PDB entry 6DWM | X-ray diffraction, 2.85 A resolution | chain A

[Chain A]
Protein: Cytochrome P450 1A1
Source organism: Homo sapiens
Notes: EC 1.14.14.1
UniProtKB: P04798 (CP1A1_HUMAN); residue numbers follow UniProt; this construct covers 35-512
Sequence (491 residues; numbered 28 to 518; the number before each row is that of its first residue):
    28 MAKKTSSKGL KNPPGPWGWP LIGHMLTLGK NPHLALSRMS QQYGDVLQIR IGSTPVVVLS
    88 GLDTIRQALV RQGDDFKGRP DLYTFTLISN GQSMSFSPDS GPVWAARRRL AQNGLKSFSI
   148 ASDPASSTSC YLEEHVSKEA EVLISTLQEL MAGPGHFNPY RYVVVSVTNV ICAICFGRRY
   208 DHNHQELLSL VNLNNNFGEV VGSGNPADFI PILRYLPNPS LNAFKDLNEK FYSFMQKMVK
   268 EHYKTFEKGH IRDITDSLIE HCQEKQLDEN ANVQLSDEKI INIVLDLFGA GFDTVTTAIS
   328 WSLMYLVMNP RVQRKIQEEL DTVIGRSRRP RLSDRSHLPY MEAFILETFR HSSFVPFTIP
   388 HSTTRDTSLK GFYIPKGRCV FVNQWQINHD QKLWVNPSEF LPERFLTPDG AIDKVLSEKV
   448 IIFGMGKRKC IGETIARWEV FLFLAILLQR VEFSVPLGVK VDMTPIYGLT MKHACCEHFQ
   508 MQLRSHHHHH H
Unresolved in the structure: 28-34, 293-300, 513-518
Differences from the reference sequence: expression tag (28-34, 513-518)
Ion coordination: heme Fe near Cys-457 (its only coordinating residue here)
Ligand contacts:
  - CPS (3-[(3-cholamidopropyl)dimethylammonio]-1-propanesulfonate): Asn-117, Tyr-259, Gln-263, Val-266, Lys-267, Tyr-270, Ile-286, Asp-304, Glu-305, Ile-308
  - heme (HEM): Arg-106, Met-121, Ser-122, Trp-131, Arg-135, Leu-142, Ile-198, Asp-313, Leu-314, Ala-317, Gly-318, Thr-321, Val-322, Ala-325, Phe-376, Phe-381, Val-382, Thr-385, Ile-386, His-388, Gln-411, Ile-449, Phe-450, Gly-451, Met-452, Arg-455, Lys-456, Cys-457, Ile-458, Gly-459, Ile-462, Ala-463
  - HJJ (4-{[(2E)-3,7-dimethylocta-2,6-dien-1-yl]oxy}-7H-furo[3,2-g][1]benzopyran-7-one): Ile-115, Ser-116, Ser-122, Phe-123, Asn-222, Phe-224, Leu-254, Asn-255, Phe-258, Leu-312, Asp-313, Gly-316, Ala-317, Phe-319, Asp-320, Thr-321, Val-382, Ile-386, Leu-496, Thr-497
Curated features (UniProtKB/Swiss-Prot):
  - binding site (substrate): Phe-224
  - binding site (heme): Cys-457
  - glycosylation: Ser-67 (O-linked (GlcNAc) serine)
  - natural variant: Met-331 (M331I: In allele CYP1A1*6), Ile-448 (I448N: In allele CYP1A1*8), Thr-461 (T461N: In allele CYP1A1*4), Ile-462 (I462V: In allele CYP1A1*2B and allele CYP1A1*2C), Arg-464 (R464C: In allele CYP1A1*9; R464S: In allele CYP1A1*5), Arg-477 (R477W: In allele CYP1A1*10), Pro-492 (P492R: In allele CYP1A1*11)

[Summary]
Ligands of chain A: heme, compound HJJ and compound CPS. UniProt lists substrate-binding residue Phe-224 and
heme-binding residue Cys-457.
Chain A is Cytochrome P450 1A1 (Homo sapiens); the structure, Structure of Human Cytochrome P450 1A1 with
Bergamottin, was determined by X-ray diffraction (same publication as 6DWN).
